8CMI - chains B and C of the 3 polymer chains in the assembly; structure by X-ray diffraction, 2.60 A resolution.

== Chain B ==
Protein: Human leukocyte antigen DR beta chain allotype DR1 (DRB1*0101)
From: Homo sapiens
Amino-acid sequence (194 residues; numbered -3 to 190; the number before each row is that of its first residue; numbers below 1 keep their minus sign (Met-3 is residue -3)):
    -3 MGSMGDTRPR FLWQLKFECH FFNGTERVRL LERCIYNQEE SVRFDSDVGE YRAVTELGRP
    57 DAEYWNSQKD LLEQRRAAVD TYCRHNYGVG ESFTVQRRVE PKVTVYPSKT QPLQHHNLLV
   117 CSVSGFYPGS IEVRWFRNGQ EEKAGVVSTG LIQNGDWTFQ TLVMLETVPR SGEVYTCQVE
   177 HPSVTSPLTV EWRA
Unresolved in the structure: -3 to -1
Disulfides: Cys15-Cys79, Cys117-Cys173
What the authors report for this chain:
  - binding site for Spike protein S2' (chain C): Asn82

== Chain C ==
Protein: Spike protein S2'
Reference sequence: P0DTC2 (SPIKE_SARS2); residues 1-15 here correspond to UniProt positions 761-775 (UniProt number = residue number + 760)
Amino-acid sequence (15 residues; each row starts with the number of its first residue):
     1 TQLKRALTGI AVEQD
Differences from the reference sequence: variant Lys4 (Asn764 in P0DTC2)

== Chain B / chain C interface ==
Contacting residue pairs (21):
  Leu11(B) - Thr8(C)
  Phe13(B) - Ala6(C)  hydrophobic
  Pro56(B) - Val12(C)  hydrophobic
  Asp57(B) - Ala11(C)
  Asp57(B) - Val12(C)  hydrogen bond (side chain-backbone)
  Tyr60(B) - Ile10(C)
  Tyr60(B) - Val12(C)  hydrophobic
  Trp61(B) - Ile10(C)  hydrogen bond (side chain-backbone)
  Trp61(B) - Ala11(C)  hydrophobic
  Arg71(B) - Leu7(C)  hydrogen bond (side chain-backbone)
  Thr77(B) - Lys4(C)
  Tyr78(B) - Lys4(C)
  Tyr78(B) - Arg5(C)
  Tyr78(B) - Ala6(C)
  His81(B) - Gln2(C)  hydrogen bond (side chain-backbone)
  His81(B) - Lys4(C)
  Asn82(B) - Leu3(C)
  Asn82(B) - Lys4(C)  hydrogen bond (side chain-backbone)
  Val85(B) - Thr1(C)
  Val85(B) - Gln2(C)
  Val85(B) - Leu3(C)  hydrophobic
Interface residues without a listed pair, chain C (12 interface residues in all): Gly9

== Overview ==
The chain B/chain C interface involves 12 residues from each chain, with 5 hydrogen bonds. Polar pairs include
Asp57(B)-Val12(C), Trp61(B)-Ile10(C) and Arg71(B)-Leu7(C). From the paper: a binding site for Spike protein
S2' (chain C) at Asn82(B).
Here chain B is Human leukocyte antigen DR beta chain allotype DR1 (DRB1*0101) (Homo sapiens) and chain C is
Spike protein S2'. Entry 8CMI (Human Leukocyte Antigen class II allotype DR1 presenting SARS-CoV-2 Omicron
(BA.1) Spike peptide S761-775) was determined by X-ray diffraction, deposited together with 8CMB, 8CMC, 8CMD,
8CME, 8CMF, 8CMG and 8CMH.
